4E45 - chains A and E of the 5 polymer chains in the assembly; structure by X-ray diffraction, 2.00 A resolution.

# Chain A
Name: Centromere protein S
Organism: Homo sapiens
Reference sequence: Q8N2Z9 (CENPS_HUMAN); residue numbers follow UniProt; this construct covers 1-110
Amino-acid sequence (112 residues; each row starts with the number of its first residue; numbers below 1 keep their minus sign (Gly-1 is residue -1)):
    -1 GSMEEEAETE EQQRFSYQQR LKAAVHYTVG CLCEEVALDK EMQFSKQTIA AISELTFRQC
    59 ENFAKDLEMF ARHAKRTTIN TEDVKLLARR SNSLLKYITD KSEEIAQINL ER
Disordered / not traced: -1 to 3, 106-110
Sequence notes: expression tag (-1 to 0)
UniProt features mapped onto this chain:
  - modified residue: Met1 (N-acetylmethionine)

# Chain E
Name: Fanconi anemia group M protein
Organism: Homo sapiens
Notes: EC 3.6.4.13
Reference sequence: Q8IYD8 (FANCM_HUMAN); numbering as in UniProt (aligned over 667-800)
Amino-acid sequence (137 residues; numbered 664 to 800; the number before each row is that of its first residue):
   664 GAMDPMRQSS LKKDWFLSEE EFKLWNRLYR LRDSDEIKEI TLPQVQFSSL QNEENKPAQE
   724 STTGIHQLSL SEWRLWQDHP LPTHQVDHSD RCRHFIGLMQ MIEGMRHEEG ECSYELEVES
   784 YLQMEDVTST FIAPRNE
Disordered / not traced: 664-675, 714-724, 792-800
Sequence notes: expression tag (664-666); conflict Pro668 (Gly in Q8IYD8)
Bound ions: Zn2+: His751, Cys755 (shared with 2 residues of chain D)

# Chain A / chain E interface
Pairs across the interface (46; chain A residue first):
  Phe13(A) - Tyr784(E)
  Ser14(A) - Tyr784(E)
  Gln17(A) - Glu780(E)
  Gln17(A) - Val781(E)
  Gln17(A) - Tyr784(E)
  Arg18(A) - Tyr784(E)
  Arg18(A) - Gln786(E)
  Arg18(A) - Glu788(E)  salt bridge
  Arg18(A) - Asp789(E)  salt bridge
  Lys20(A) - Tyr777(E)
  Ala21(A) - Val781(E)
  Ala21(A) - Tyr784(E)
  Ala21(A) - Leu785(E)
  Ala22(A) - Leu785(E)  hydrophobic
  Ala22(A) - Asp789(E)
  Ala22(A) - Val790(E)
  His24(A) - Tyr777(E)
  Tyr25(A) - Leu785(E)  hydrophobic
  Tyr25(A) - Met787(E)
  Tyr25(A) - Val790(E)  hydrophobic
  Thr26(A) - Val790(E)
  Lys44(A) - Gly773(E)
  Lys44(A) - Cys775(E)
  Gln45(A) - Met768(E)
  Gln45(A) - Glu771(E)  hydrogen bond
  Gln45(A) - Gly773(E)
  Gln45(A) - Cys775(E)
  Ala48(A) - Met764(E)
  Ala48(A) - Cys775(E)  hydrophobic
  Ala48(A) - Tyr777(E)  hydrophobic
  Ala49(A) - Leu761(E)
  Glu52(A) - Met764(E)
  Glu52(A) - Tyr777(E)  hydrogen bond
  Leu53(A) - Leu761(E)  hydrophobic
  Arg56(A) - His757(E)
  Glu59(A) - His757(E)  salt bridge
  Asn60(A) - Arg754(E)
  Asn60(A) - His757(E)
  Lys63(A) - Asp753(E)  salt bridge
  Arg88(A) - Val708(E)
  Ser89(A) - Val708(E)
  Ser89(A) - Phe710(E)
  Ser91(A) - Leu713(E)
  Leu92(A) - Phe710(E)  hydrophobic
  Leu92(A) - Leu713(E)
  Tyr95(A) - Leu713(E)  hydrophobic
Interface residues without a listed pair, chain A (26 interface residues in all): Ser51
Interface residues without a listed pair, chain E (28 interface residues in all): Arg756, Gly760, Ile765, Glu774, Glu778, Thr791

# Overview
The interface between chain A and chain E involves 26 residues on one side and 28 on the other; the contacts
include 2 hydrogen bonds and 4 salt bridges. Polar pairs include Arg18(A)-Glu788(E), Arg18(A)-Asp789(E) and
Glu59(A)-His757(E). The Zn2+ site is built by His751(E) and Cys755(E).
Here chain A is Centromere protein S and chain E is Fanconi anemia group M protein, both from Homo sapiens.
Entry 4E45 (Crystal structure of the hMHF1/hMHF2 Histone-Fold Tetramer in Complex with Fanconi Anemia
Associated Helicase hFANCM) was determined by X-ray diffraction.
